Entry 5VLD (X-ray diffraction, 2.59 A resolution); this record covers chains A and B.

Chain A (and B):
Protein: Histidinol dehydrogenase, chloroplastic
Organism: Medicago truncatula
Notes: EC 1.1.1.23; chain B of this document is another copy of the same molecule, construct and numbering; everything in this record applies to it too
UniProtKB: G7IKX3 (G7IKX3_MEDTR); residue numbers follow UniProt; this construct covers 36-478
Chain sequence (446 residues; numbered 33 to 478; the number before each row is that of its first residue):
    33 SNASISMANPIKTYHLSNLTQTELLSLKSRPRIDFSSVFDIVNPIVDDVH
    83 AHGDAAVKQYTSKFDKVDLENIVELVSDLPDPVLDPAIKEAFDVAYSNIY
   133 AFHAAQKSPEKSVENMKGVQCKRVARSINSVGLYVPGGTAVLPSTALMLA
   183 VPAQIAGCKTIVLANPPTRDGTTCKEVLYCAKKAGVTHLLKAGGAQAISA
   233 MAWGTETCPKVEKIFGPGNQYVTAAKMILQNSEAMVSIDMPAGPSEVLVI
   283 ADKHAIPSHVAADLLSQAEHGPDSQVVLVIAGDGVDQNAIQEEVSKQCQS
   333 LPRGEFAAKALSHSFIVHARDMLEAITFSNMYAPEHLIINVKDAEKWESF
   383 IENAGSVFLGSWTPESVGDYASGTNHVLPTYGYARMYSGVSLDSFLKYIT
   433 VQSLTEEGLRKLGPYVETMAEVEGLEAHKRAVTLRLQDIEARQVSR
Unresolved in the structure: 33-41, 203-204, 474-478 (chain B: 33-41, 66-68, 474-478)
Construct notes: expression tag (33-35)
Ion coordination: Zn2+ site 1: Q299, H302, D401 (together with histidine) (shared with H460(B) of chain B); Zn2+ site 2: H460 (together with histidine) (shared with Q299(B), H302(B), D401(B) of chain B)
Small-molecule neighbours:
  - histidine (HIS), molecule 1: L174, S176, S277, Q299, H302, E367, H368, E397, D401, Y402, H408, L410
  - histidine (HIS), molecule 2: E455, L457, H460
  - NAD (nicotinamide-adenine-dinucleotide): I73, I77, F96, D97, Y166, P168, G169, G170, T171, A172, L174, T177, P198, G225, G226, Q228, P249, G250, N251, Y253, V254, A274, G275, P276, S277, H302, D305, S306, E367, H408, V409, L410, T412
Reported in the primary citation:
  - Zn2+ coordination: Q299
  - binding site for histidine: H368, H408
  - binding site for NAD: F96, D97, Y166, G169, G170, T171, Q228, N251, Y253, S277, E367
  - catalytic residues: H368 (proposed by the authors, not directly observed)
  - contacts within the chain: E278-H368 (hydrogen bond)

Chain A / chain B interface:
Pairs across the interface (263; chain A residue first):
  R64(A) - E265(B)  salt bridge
  R64(A) - M267(B)
  D66(A) - E265(B)
  F67(A) - N263(B)
  F67(A) - S264(B)
  F67(A) - E265(B)  hydrogen bond (backbone-side chain)
  F71(A) - N263(B)
  A119(A) - T450(B)
  I120(A) - T450(B)
  I120(A) - V454(B)  hydrophobic
  E122(A) - Y447(B)
  A123(A) - Y447(B)  hydrophobic
  A123(A) - T450(B)
  A123(A) - M451(B)
  F124(A) - M451(B)  hydrophobic
  V126(A) - Y447(B)
  A127(A) - M451(B)  hydrophobic
  S129(A) - N147(B)
  N130(A) - N147(B)
  N130(A) - M148(B)
  N130(A) - L444(B)
  A133(A) - N147(B)
  F134(A) - C153(B)  hydrophobic
  F134(A) - K154(B)
  F134(A) - T432(B)
  A137(A) - V145(B)  hydrophobic
  Q138(A) - R155(B)
  V145(A) - A137(B)  hydrophobic
  N147(A) - S129(B)
  N147(A) - N130(B)
  N147(A) - A133(B)
  M148(A) - N130(B)
  V151(A) - S404(B)
  C153(A) - F134(B)  hydrophobic
  C153(A) - S404(B)  hydrogen bond (side chain-backbone)
  K154(A) - F134(B)
  K154(A) - E380(B)  salt bridge
  R155(A) - Q138(B)
  R155(A) - S423(B)
  V156(A) - E380(B)
  R158(A) - E380(B)  hydrogen bond (side chain-backbone)
  R158(A) - S381(B)
  R158(A) - I383(B)  hydrogen bond (side chain-backbone)
  R158(A) - E384(B)  salt bridge
  I160(A) - M418(B)
  A172(A) - E455(B)
  V173(A) - E455(B)
  L174(A) - E455(B)
  L174(A) - L457(B)  hydrophobic
  P175(A) - E455(B)
  S176(A) - E455(B)  hydrogen bond
  E208(A) - V454(B)
  E244(A) - R417(B)
  E244(A) - M418(B)
  M259(A) - N263(B)  hydrogen bond (backbone-side chain)
  Q262(A) - Q262(B)
  Q262(A) - N263(B)  hydrogen bond
  N263(A) - F71(B)
  N263(A) - M259(B)  hydrogen bond (side chain-backbone)
  N263(A) - I260(B)
  N263(A) - Q262(B)  hydrogen bond
  N263(A) - N263(B)
  E265(A) - I65(B)
  M267(A) - Y413(B)
  M267(A) - Y415(B)
  M267(A) - M418(B)
  S269(A) - M418(B)
  S269(A) - Y419(B)
  I288(A) - D470(B)
  S290(A) - L466(B)
  H291(A) - L466(B)
  H291(A) - R467(B)
  H291(A) - D470(B)  salt bridge
  A294(A) - A463(B)  hydrophobic
  A294(A) - L466(B)  hydrophobic
  D295(A) - A463(B)
  D295(A) - R467(B)  salt bridge
  L297(A) - A459(B)
  S298(A) - A459(B)
  S298(A) - H460(B)  hydrogen bond (backbone-side chain)
  Q299(A) - H460(B)  hydrogen bond
  E301(A) - L457(B)
  E301(A) - E458(B)  hydrogen bond (side chain-backbone)
  E301(A) - A459(B)  hydrogen bond (side chain-backbone)
  E301(A) - H460(B)  salt bridge
  H302(A) - H460(B)  hydrogen bond
  Q329(A) - L466(B)
  S332(A) - R462(B)  hydrogen bond
  L333(A) - A459(B)
  L333(A) - R462(B)
  P334(A) - E458(B)
  R335(A) - G456(B)
  R335(A) - L457(B)
  E380(A) - K154(B)  salt bridge
  E380(A) - V156(B)
  E380(A) - R158(B)  hydrogen bond (backbone-side chain)
  E380(A) - V433(B)
  S381(A) - R158(B)
  I383(A) - R158(B)  hydrogen bond (backbone-side chain)
  E384(A) - R158(B)
  E384(A) - K429(B)  hydrogen bond (backbone-side chain)
  E384(A) - I431(B)
  N385(A) - K429(B)  hydrogen bond
  A386(A) - I431(B)
  G387(A) - I431(B)
  G387(A) - T432(B)  hydrogen bond (backbone-backbone)
  S388(A) - T432(B)  hydrogen bond
  S388(A) - Q434(B)  hydrogen bond
  V389(A) - I431(B)  hydrophobic
  V389(A) - T432(B)  hydrogen bond (backbone-backbone)
  V389(A) - V433(B)
  V389(A) - Q434(B)  hydrogen bond (backbone-backbone)
  F390(A) - Q434(B)
  L391(A) - V433(B)  hydrophobic
  L391(A) - Q434(B)  hydrogen bond (backbone-backbone)
  L391(A) - S435(B)  hydrogen bond (backbone-side chain)
  S393(A) - R467(B)  hydrogen bond (backbone-side chain)
  W394(A) - L436(B)
  W394(A) - E438(B)
  W394(A) - L441(B)
  W394(A) - I471(B)  hydrophobic
  T395(A) - Q434(B)
  T395(A) - S435(B)
  T395(A) - L436(B)  hydrogen bond (side chain-backbone)
  P396(A) - A463(B)
  P396(A) - R467(B)
  S398(A) - V448(B)
  S398(A) - H460(B)  hydrogen bond (side chain-backbone)
  S398(A) - A463(B)
  S398(A) - V464(B)
  V399(A) - L436(B)  hydrophobic
  V399(A) - L441(B)  hydrophobic
  V399(A) - V448(B)  hydrophobic
  G400(A) - Q434(B)
  D401(A) - H460(B)  salt bridge
  Y402(A) - V448(B)  hydrophobic
  Y402(A) - M451(B)  hydrophobic
  Y402(A) - A452(B)
  Y402(A) - E455(B)  hydrogen bond
  Y402(A) - L457(B)
  Y402(A) - H460(B)
  A403(A) - L444(B)  hydrophobic
  A403(A) - M451(B)  hydrophobic
  S404(A) - V151(B)
  S404(A) - C153(B)  hydrogen bond (backbone-side chain)
  S404(A) - Q434(B)  hydrogen bond
  S404(A) - L444(B)
  T406(A) - T432(B)
  T406(A) - Q434(B)  hydrogen bond
  Y413(A) - M267(B)
  Y415(A) - Q262(B)
  Y415(A) - M267(B)
  A416(A) - K429(B)
  R417(A) - E244(B)  salt bridge
  R417(A) - K429(B)
  M418(A) - I160(B)
  M418(A) - E244(B)
  M418(A) - M267(B)
  M418(A) - V268(B)  hydrophobic
  M418(A) - S269(B)
  M418(A) - K429(B)
  Y419(A) - S269(B)
  Y419(A) - K429(B)
  S420(A) - K429(B)
  S420(A) - Y430(B)  hydrogen bond (side chain-backbone)
  K429(A) - E384(B)  hydrogen bond (side chain-backbone)
  K429(A) - N385(B)  hydrogen bond
  K429(A) - A416(B)
  K429(A) - R417(B)
  K429(A) - M418(B)
  K429(A) - Y419(B)
  K429(A) - S420(B)
  Y430(A) - S420(B)  hydrogen bond (backbone-side chain)
  I431(A) - E384(B)
  I431(A) - A386(B)
  I431(A) - G387(B)
  I431(A) - V389(B)  hydrophobic
  T432(A) - F134(B)
  T432(A) - G387(B)
  T432(A) - S388(B)  hydrogen bond
  T432(A) - V389(B)  hydrogen bond (backbone-backbone)
  T432(A) - T406(B)
  V433(A) - E380(B)
  V433(A) - V389(B)
  V433(A) - L391(B)  hydrophobic
  Q434(A) - S388(B)  hydrogen bond
  Q434(A) - V389(B)  hydrogen bond (backbone-backbone)
  Q434(A) - F390(B)
  Q434(A) - L391(B)  hydrogen bond (backbone-backbone)
  Q434(A) - T395(B)
  Q434(A) - G400(B)
  Q434(A) - S404(B)  hydrogen bond
  Q434(A) - T406(B)  hydrogen bond
  S435(A) - L391(B)  hydrogen bond (side chain-backbone)
  S435(A) - T395(B)
  L436(A) - W394(B)
  L436(A) - T395(B)  hydrogen bond (backbone-side chain)
  L436(A) - V399(B)  hydrophobic
  T437(A) - W394(B)
  E438(A) - W394(B)
  L441(A) - W394(B)
  L441(A) - V399(B)  hydrophobic
  L444(A) - V126(B)  hydrophobic
  L444(A) - N130(B)
  L444(A) - A403(B)  hydrophobic
  L444(A) - S404(B)
  Y447(A) - E122(B)
  Y447(A) - A123(B)
  Y447(A) - V126(B)
  V448(A) - S398(B)
  V448(A) - V399(B)  hydrophobic
  V448(A) - Y402(B)  hydrophobic
  T450(A) - A119(B)
  T450(A) - I120(B)
  T450(A) - A123(B)
  M451(A) - A123(B)
  M451(A) - F124(B)  hydrophobic
  M451(A) - A127(B)  hydrophobic
  M451(A) - Y402(B)  hydrophobic
  M451(A) - A403(B)  hydrophobic
  A452(A) - Y402(B)
  V454(A) - I120(B)  hydrophobic
  V454(A) - E208(B)
  E455(A) - A172(B)
  E455(A) - V173(B)
  E455(A) - L174(B)
  E455(A) - P175(B)
  E455(A) - S176(B)  hydrogen bond
  E455(A) - Y402(B)  hydrogen bond
  G456(A) - R335(B)
  L457(A) - E301(B)
  L457(A) - H302(B)
  L457(A) - R335(B)
  L457(A) - Y402(B)
  E458(A) - E301(B)  hydrogen bond (backbone-side chain)
  A459(A) - L297(B)
  A459(A) - S298(B)
  A459(A) - E301(B)  hydrogen bond (backbone-side chain)
  A459(A) - L333(B)  hydrophobic
  H460(A) - S298(B)  hydrogen bond (side chain-backbone)
  H460(A) - Q299(B)  hydrogen bond
  H460(A) - E301(B)  salt bridge
  H460(A) - H302(B)  hydrogen bond
  H460(A) - S398(B)  hydrogen bond (backbone-side chain)
  H460(A) - D401(B)  salt bridge
  H460(A) - Y402(B)
  R462(A) - S332(B)  hydrogen bond
  R462(A) - L333(B)
  A463(A) - D295(B)
  A463(A) - P396(B)
  A463(A) - S398(B)
  V464(A) - S398(B)
  L466(A) - S290(B)
  L466(A) - H291(B)
  L466(A) - A294(B)  hydrophobic
  L466(A) - Q329(B)
  R467(A) - H291(B)
  R467(A) - D295(B)  salt bridge
  R467(A) - S393(B)  hydrogen bond (side chain-backbone)
  R467(A) - W394(B)
  R467(A) - P396(B)
  D470(A) - H291(B)  salt bridge
  I471(A) - W394(B)  hydrophobic
Other interface residues (no listed pair), chain A (123 interface residues in all): S159, I260, S264, V268, S423, D425, L428
Other interface residues (no listed pair), chain B (121 interface residues in all): S159, P334, N372, D425, L428, T437

Summary:
123 residues of chain A face 121 of chain B across their interface, with 56 hydrogen bonds and 13 salt
bridges. Among the polar pairs are R64(A)-E265(B), K154(A)-E380(B) and R158(A)-E384(B). Bound to chain A:
histidine and NAD. The paper reports the catalytic residue H368(A); a binding site for NAD at F96(A), D97(A)
and Y166(A) among others.
Chain A and chain B are both Histidinol dehydrogenase, chloroplastic (Medicago truncatula); the structure,
Crystal Structure of Medicago truncatula L-Histidinol Dehydrogenase in Complex with L-Histidine and NAD+, was
determined by X-ray diffraction together with 5VLC from the same study.
